Entry 5E6R (X-ray diffraction, 2.90 A resolution); this record covers chains A and B.

== Chain A ==
Molecule: Integrin alpha-L
Source organism: Homo sapiens
Reference sequence: P20701 (ITAL_HUMAN); residues 1-745 here correspond to UniProt positions 26-770 (UniProt number = residue number + 25)
Sequence (795 residues; numbered 1 to 795; the number before each row is that of its first residue):
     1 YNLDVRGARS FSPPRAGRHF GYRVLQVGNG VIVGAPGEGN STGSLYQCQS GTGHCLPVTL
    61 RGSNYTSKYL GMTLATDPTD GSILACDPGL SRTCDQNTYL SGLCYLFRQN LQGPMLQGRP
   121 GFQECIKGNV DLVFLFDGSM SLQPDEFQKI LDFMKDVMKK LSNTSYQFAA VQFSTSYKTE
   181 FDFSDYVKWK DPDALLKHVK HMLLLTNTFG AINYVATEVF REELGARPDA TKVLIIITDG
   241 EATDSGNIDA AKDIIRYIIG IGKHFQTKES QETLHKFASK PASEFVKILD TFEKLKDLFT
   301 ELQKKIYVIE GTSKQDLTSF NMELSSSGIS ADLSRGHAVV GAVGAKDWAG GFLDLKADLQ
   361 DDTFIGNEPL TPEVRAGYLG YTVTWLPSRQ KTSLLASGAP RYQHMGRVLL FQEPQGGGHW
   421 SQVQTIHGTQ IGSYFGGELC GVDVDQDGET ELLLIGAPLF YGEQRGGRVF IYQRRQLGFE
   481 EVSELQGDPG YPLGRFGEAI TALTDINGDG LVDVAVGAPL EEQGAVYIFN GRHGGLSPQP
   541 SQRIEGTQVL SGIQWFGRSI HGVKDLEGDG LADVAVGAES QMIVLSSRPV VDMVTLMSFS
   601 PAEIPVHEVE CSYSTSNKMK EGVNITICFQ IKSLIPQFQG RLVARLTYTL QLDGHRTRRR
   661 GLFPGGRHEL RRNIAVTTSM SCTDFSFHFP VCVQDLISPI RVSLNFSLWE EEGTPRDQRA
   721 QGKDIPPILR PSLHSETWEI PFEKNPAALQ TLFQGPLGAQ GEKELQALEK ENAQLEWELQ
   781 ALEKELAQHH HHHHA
Not modelled in the structure: 307-315, 591-795
Differences from the reference sequence: variant W189 (Arg214 in P20701); engineered mutation R645 (Asn670 in P20701), R701 (Asn726 in P20701); expression tag (746-795)
Disulfides: C48-C55, C86-C104, C94-C125
Covalently attached groups: N-acetylglucosamine (NAG) linked to N64
Ion coordination: Mg2+: S139, S141, T206, D239; Ca2+ site 1: D443, D445, D447, E449, E451; Ca2+ site 2: D505, N507, D509, L511, D513
From the paper describing this entry:
  - mutagenesis - N645R, N701R: unchanged expression

== Chain B ==
Molecule: Integrin beta-2
Source organism: Homo sapiens
Reference sequence: P05107 (ITB2_HUMAN); residues 1-460 here correspond to UniProt positions 23-482 (UniProt number = residue number + 22)
Sequence (510 residues; each row starts with the number of its first residue):
     1 QECTKFKVSS CRECIESGPG CTWCQKLNFT GPGDPDSIRC DTRPQLLMRG CAADDIMDPT
    61 SLAETQEDHN GGQKQLSPQK VTLYLRPGQA AAFNVTFRRA KGYPIDLYYL MDLSYSMLDD
   121 LRNVKKLGGD LLRALNEITE SGRIGFGSFV DKTVLPFVNT HPDKLRNPCP NKEKECQPPF
   181 AFRHVLKLTN NSNQFQTEVG KQLISGNLDA PEGGLDAMMQ VAACPEEIGW RKVTRLLVFA
   241 TDDGFHFAGD GKLGAILTPN DGRCHLEDNL YKRSNEFDYP SVGQLAHKLA ENNIQPIFAV
   301 TSRMVKTYEK LTEIIPKSAV GELSEDSSNV VQLIKNAYNK LSSRVFLDHN ALPDTLKVTY
   361 DSFCSNGVTH RNQPRGDCDG VQINVPITFQ VKVTATECIQ EQSFVIRALG FTDIVTVQVL
   421 PQCECRCRDQ SRDRSLCHGK GFLECGICRC DTGYIGKNCE PAALQTLFQG PLGAQGKKKL
   481 QALKKKNAQL KWKLQALKKK LAQHHHHHHA
Not modelled in the structure: 68-72, 460-510
Differences from the reference sequence: engineered mutation K232 (Asn254 in P05107); expression tag (461-510)
Disulfides: C3-C21, C11-C425, C14-C40, C24-C51, C169-C176, C224-C264, C364-C378, C398-C423, C427-C445, C437-C448, C450-C459
Covalently attached groups: N-acetylglucosamine (NAG) linked to N28, N94, N190
Ion coordination: Ca2+ site 1: S116, D119, D120, E325; Ca2+ site 2: D151, N207, D209, P211
From the paper describing this entry:
  - mutagenesis - N232K: unchanged expression

== Interface between chain A and chain B ==
Residue-residue contacts (72):
  R18(A) - T258(B)
  H19(A) - L257(B)
  H19(A) - T258(B)  hydrogen bond
  Y22(A) - K252(B)
  Y22(A) - L257(B)  hydrophobic
  R23(A) - K252(B)
  P36(A) - L257(B)  hydrophobic
  E38(A) - T258(B)
  K68(A) - A255(B)
  Y69(A) - K252(B)
  Y69(A) - L253(B)  hydrogen bond (side chain-backbone)
  Y69(A) - G254(B)
  Y69(A) - A255(B)  hydrogen bond (side chain-backbone)
  M72(A) - K252(B)
  M72(A) - A255(B)  hydrophobic
  T93(A) - H161(B)
  D95(A) - H161(B)  hydrogen bond (backbone-side chain)
  Q96(A) - N159(B)  hydrogen bond (backbone-side chain)
  Q96(A) - H161(B)
  Q96(A) - D163(B)
  Q96(A) - K164(B)
  Q96(A) - N171(B)  hydrogen bond
  T98(A) - L155(B)
  T98(A) - N159(B)  hydrogen bond
  T98(A) - T160(B)
  T98(A) - H161(B)
  D316(A) - N171(B)  hydrogen bond
  F320(A) - L208(B)  hydrophobic
  L324(A) - L208(B)  hydrophobic
  I329(A) - K252(B)
  I329(A) - L253(B)  hydrophobic
  V343(A) - L253(B)  hydrophobic
  W348(A) - P156(B)  hydrophobic
  W348(A) - D209(B)
  W348(A) - L253(B)
  Y378(A) - D209(B)
  Y378(A) - H246(B)
  Y378(A) - D250(B)
  Y378(A) - L253(B)
  Y381(A) - G249(B)  hydrogen bond (side chain-backbone)
  Y381(A) - K252(B)
  R401(A) - P211(B)
  R401(A) - F245(B)  hydrogen bond (side chain-backbone)
  R401(A) - H246(B)
  R401(A) - F247(B)
  R401(A) - D250(B)  salt bridge
  H404(A) - G244(B)
  H404(A) - F245(B)  hydrogen bond (side chain-backbone)
  H404(A) - F247(B)
  H404(A) - T307(B)
  M405(A) - K310(B)
  Q430(A) - I314(B)
  I431(A) - F245(B)  hydrophobic
  I431(A) - T307(B)
  I431(A) - L311(B)  hydrophobic
  I431(A) - I314(B)
  G432(A) - F247(B)
  Y434(A) - F247(B)  hydrophobic
  Y434(A) - A248(B)
  Y434(A) - G249(B)  hydrogen bond (side chain-backbone)
  Y434(A) - D250(B)  hydrogen bond
  L459(A) - A248(B)
  L459(A) - S281(B)
  Y461(A) - G283(B)
  Y461(A) - A286(B)  hydrophobic
  Y461(A) - H287(B)  hydrogen bond
  Y461(A) - I314(B)  hydrophobic
  P492(A) - H287(B)
  L493(A) - G283(B)
  L493(A) - Q284(B)
  R495(A) - A248(B)
  W555(A) - P259(B)
Interface residues without a listed pair, chain A (40 interface residues in all): S91, N97, Y99, L100, S326, A376
Interface residues without a listed pair, chain B (37 interface residues in all): F157, V282, M304

== Overview ==
Chain A and chain B form an interface of 40 and 37 residues respectively; the contacts include 14 hydrogen
bonds and 1 salt bridge. Among the polar pairs are R401(A)-D250(B), H19(A)-T258(B) and Y69(A)-L253(B).
Covalently linked N-acetylglucosamine: at N64(A). From the paper: N645R and N701R of chain A leave expression
unchanged; N232K of chain B leaves expression unchanged.
Here chain A is Integrin alpha-L and chain B is Integrin beta-2, both from Homo sapiens. Entry 5E6R
(Structures of leukocyte integrin aLb2: The aI domain, the headpiece, and the pocket for the internal ...) was
determined by X-ray diffraction, deposited together with 5E6S, 5E6U and 5ES4.
